Entry 2WS3 (X-ray diffraction, 3.20 A resolution); this record covers chains K and L of the 4 polymer chains in the assembly.

Chain K:
Name: Succinate dehydrogenase cytochrome B-556 subunit
Source organism: Escherichia coli
Notes: EC 1.3.5.1
UniProtKB: P69054 (DHSC_ECOLI); residue numbers follow UniProt; this construct covers 1-129
Amino-acid sequence (129 residues; numbered 1 to 129; the number before each row is that of its first residue):
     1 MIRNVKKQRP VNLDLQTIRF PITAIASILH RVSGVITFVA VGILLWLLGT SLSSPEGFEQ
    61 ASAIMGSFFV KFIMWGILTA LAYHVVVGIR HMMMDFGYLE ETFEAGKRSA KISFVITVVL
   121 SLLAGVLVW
Disordered / not traced: 1-7, 129
Ion coordination: heme Fe: His-84 (shared with His-71(L) of chain L)
Residues lining bound ligands:
  - carboxin (CBE; 2-methyl-N-phenyl-5,6-dihydro-1,4-oxathiine-3-carboxamide): Leu-15, Phe-20, Ser-27, Ile-28, Arg-31
  - heme (HEM): His-30, Arg-31, Gly-34, Val-35, Thr-37, Phe-38, Val-41, Leu-81, His-84, Val-85, Gly-88, Ile-89, His-91, Met-92
Swiss-Prot annotation at these positions:
  - binding site (heme): His-84

Chain L:
Name: Succinate dehydrogenase hydrophobic membrane anchor subunit
Source organism: Escherichia coli
Notes: EC 1.3.5.1
UniProtKB: P0AC44 (DHSD_ECOLI); numbering as in UniProt (aligned over 1-115)
Amino-acid sequence (115 residues; row label = number of the first residue in the row):
     1 MVSNASALGR NGVHDFILVR ATAIVLTLYI IYMVGFFATS GELTYEVWIG FFASAFTKVF
    61 TLLALFSILI HAWIGMWQVL TDFVKPLALR LMLQLVIVVA LVVYVIYGFV VVWGV
Disordered / not traced: 1-10
Sequence notes: engineered mutation Phe-83 (Tyr in P0AC44)
Ion coordination: heme Fe: His-71 (shared with His-84(K) of chain K)
Residues lining bound ligands: heme (HEM): Val-19, Arg-20, Ala-23, Leu-26, Thr-27, Ile-68, His-71, Ala-72, Gly-75, Met-76, Gln-78, Val-79
Swiss-Prot annotation at these positions:
  - binding site (heme): His-71

Chain K / chain L interface:
Residue-residue contacts (35):
  Arg-31(K) with Val-79(L); Asp-82(L), salt bridge; Phe-83(L)
  Phe-38(K) with Leu-101(L), hydrophobic; Tyr-104(L), hydrogen bond (backbone-side chain)
  Val-39(K) with Tyr-104(L)
  Val-41(K) with Tyr-104(L), hydrophobic
  Gly-42(K) with Tyr-104(L), hydrogen bond (backbone-side chain)
  Leu-45(K) with Leu-65(L), hydrophobic; Tyr-104(L); Tyr-107(L)
  Leu-48(K) with Trp-48(L), hydrophobic; Phe-52(L), hydrophobic
  Gly-49(K) with Tyr-107(L); Val-111(L)
  Ser-51(K) with Trp-48(L), hydrogen bond
  Leu-52(K) with Trp-48(L); Phe-52(L), hydrophobic; Val-111(L), hydrophobic; Val-115(L)
  Ser-54(K) with Tyr-45(L)
  Pro-55(K) with Tyr-45(L), hydrophobic
  Phe-58(K) with Leu-43(L); Thr-44(L); Tyr-45(L), hydrophobic; Trp-48(L)
  Leu-81(K) with Ile-30(L), hydrophobic
  His-84(K) with His-71(L)
  Val-85(K) with Ile-30(L), hydrophobic
  His-91(K) with Arg-20(L)
  Met-92(K) with Arg-20(L); Ala-23(L), hydrophobic; Ile-24(L), hydrophobic
  Asp-95(K) with Phe-16(L); Arg-20(L), salt bridge
Also at the interface, not in a pair above, chain K (23 interface residues in all): Val-35, Trp-46, Ile-89, Leu-127
Also at the interface, not in a pair above, chain L (29 interface residues in all): Thr-27, Phe-37, Ile-49, Ile-68, Ala-72, Met-76, Gln-78, Ile-97, Ala-100

In short:
Chain K and chain L form an interface of 23 and 29 residues respectively; the contacts include 3 hydrogen
bonds and 2 salt bridges. Among the polar pairs are Arg-31(K)/Asp-82(L), Asp-95(K)/Arg-20(L) and
Phe-38(K)/Tyr-104(L). Heme is bound between chain K and chain L.
Chain K is Succinate dehydrogenase cytochrome B-556 subunit and chain L is Succinate dehydrogenase hydrophobic
membrane anchor subunit, both from Escherichia coli; the structure, Crystal structure of the E. coli
succinate:quinone oxidoreductase (SQR) SdhD Tyr83Phe mutant, was determined by X-ray diffraction.
